PDB entry 4IWC | X-ray diffraction, 2.24 A resolution | chains A and B of the 4 polymer chains in the assembly

[Chain A (and B)]
Protein: Estrogen receptor
Source organism: Homo sapiens
Notes: fragment: Ligand-binding Domain; chain B of this document is another copy of the same molecule, construct and numbering; everything in this record applies to it too
Reference sequence: P03372 (ESR1_HUMAN); residue numbers follow UniProt; this construct covers 303-549
Sequence (247 residues; each row starts with the number of its first residue):
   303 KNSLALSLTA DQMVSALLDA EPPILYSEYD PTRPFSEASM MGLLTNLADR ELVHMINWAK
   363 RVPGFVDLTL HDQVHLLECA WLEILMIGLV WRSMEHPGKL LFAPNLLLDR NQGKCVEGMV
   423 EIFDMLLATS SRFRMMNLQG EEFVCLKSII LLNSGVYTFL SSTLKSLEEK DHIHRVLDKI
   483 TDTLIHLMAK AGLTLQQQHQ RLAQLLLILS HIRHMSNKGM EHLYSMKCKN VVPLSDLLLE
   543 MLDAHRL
Not modelled in the structure: 303-304, 462-469, 549 (chain B: 303-304, 463-464, 532-534)
Sequence notes: engineered mutation Ser-537 (Tyr in P03372)
Small-molecule neighbours: 4,4'-thiene-2,5-diylbis(3-methylphenol) (1GV): Met-343, Leu-346, Leu-349, Ala-350, Glu-353, Leu-384, Leu-387, Met-388, Leu-391, Arg-394, Phe-404, Val-418, Glu-419, Gly-420, Met-421, Ile-424, Gly-521, His-524, Leu-525, Met-528
What the authors report for this chain:
  - conformationally variable residues (side-chain flip): Met-528

[Interface between chain A and chain B]
Contacting residue pairs - 53 pairs, chain A then chain B:
  Ala-430(A) / Tyr-459(B)
  Arg-434(A) / Tyr-459(B)
  Arg-434(A) / His-476(B)
  Ile-451(A) / Leu-509(B)  hydrophobic
  Asn-455(A) / Leu-509(B)  hydrogen bond (side chain-backbone)
  Tyr-459(A) / Ala-430(B)
  Tyr-459(A) / Leu-509(B)
  Tyr-459(A) / Ile-510(B)
  Tyr-459(A) / His-513(B)
  His-476(A) / Arg-434(B)
  Asp-480(A) / Gln-502(B)
  Asp-480(A) / Gln-506(B)  hydrogen bond
  Thr-483(A) / His-501(B)
  Thr-483(A) / Gln-502(B)
  Thr-483(A) / Ala-505(B)
  Asp-484(A) / Gln-498(B)
  Asp-484(A) / Gln-502(B)  hydrogen bond
  Ile-487(A) / His-501(B)
  Leu-497(A) / Leu-497(B)  hydrophobic
  His-501(A) / Thr-483(B)
  His-501(A) / Asp-484(B)  salt bridge
  His-501(A) / Ile-487(B)
  His-501(A) / His-501(B)
  His-501(A) / Leu-504(B)
  Gln-502(A) / Asp-480(B)
  Gln-502(A) / Asp-484(B)  hydrogen bond
  Leu-504(A) / His-501(B)
  Ala-505(A) / Thr-483(B)
  Ala-505(A) / Leu-508(B)  hydrophobic
  Gln-506(A) / Asp-480(B)  hydrogen bond
  Leu-508(A) / Ala-505(B)  hydrophobic
  Leu-509(A) / Ile-451(B)  hydrophobic
  Leu-509(A) / Asn-455(B)  hydrogen bond (backbone-side chain)
  Leu-509(A) / Leu-511(B)  hydrophobic
  Ile-510(A) / Tyr-459(B)
  Leu-511(A) / Leu-509(B)  hydrophobic
  Leu-511(A) / Ser-512(B)
  Ser-512(A) / Leu-511(B)  hydrogen bond (side chain-backbone)
  Ser-512(A) / Ser-512(B)  hydrogen bond (side chain-backbone)
  Ser-512(A) / Arg-515(B)  hydrogen bond (backbone-side chain)
  His-513(A) / Asn-455(B)  hydrogen bond
  His-513(A) / Ser-456(B)
  His-513(A) / Tyr-459(B)
  His-513(A) / Arg-515(B)  hydrogen bond
  Arg-515(A) / Ser-512(B)  hydrogen bond
  Arg-515(A) / His-513(B)
  Arg-515(A) / His-516(B)  hydrogen bond
  His-516(A) / Arg-515(B)
  His-516(A) / Asn-519(B)  hydrogen bond
  Asn-519(A) / His-516(B)  hydrogen bond
  Asn-519(A) / Asn-519(B)  hydrogen bond
  Lys-520(A) / His-547(B)  hydrogen bond (side chain-backbone)
  His-547(A) / Lys-520(B)  hydrogen bond (backbone-side chain)
Also at the interface, not in a pair above, chain A (30 interface residues in all): Met-427, Leu-479, Gln-500
Also at the interface, not in a pair above, chain B (31 interface residues in all): Gly-457, Thr-460

[Summary]
30 residues of chain A and 31 residues of chain B are in contact; the contacts include 18 hydrogen bonds and 1
salt bridge. Polar pairs include His-501(A)/Asp-484(B), Asn-455(A)/Leu-509(B) and Asp-480(A)/Gln-506(B).
Ligands of chain A: 4,4'-thiene-2,5-diylbis(3-methylphenol). The paper reports conformational variability at
Met-528(A).
Chain A and chain B are both Estrogen receptor (Homo sapiens); the structure, Crystal Structure of the
Estrogen Receptor alpha Ligand-binding Domain in Complex with a Dynamic Thiophene-derivative, was determined
by X-ray diffraction together with 4IU7, 4IUI, 4IV2, 4IV4, 4IVW, 4IVY and 3 further entries from the same
study.
